1QTY - chains V and W of the 4 polymer chains in the assembly; structure by X-ray diffraction, 2.70 A resolution.

== Chain V (and W) ==
Molecule: Vascular endothelial growth factor
From: Homo sapiens
Notes: fragment: receptor binding domain; chain W of this document is another copy of the same molecule, construct and numbering; everything in this record applies to it too
Reference sequence: P15692 (VEGFA_HUMAN); residues 8-109 here correspond to UniProt positions 34-135 (UniProt number = residue number + 26)
Chain sequence (102 residues; each row starts with the number of its first residue):
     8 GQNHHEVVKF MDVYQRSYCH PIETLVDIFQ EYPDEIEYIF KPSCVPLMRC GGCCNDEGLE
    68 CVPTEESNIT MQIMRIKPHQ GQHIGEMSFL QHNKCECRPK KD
Unresolved in the structure: 8-12, 108-109
Cystine bridges: Cys26-Cys68, Cys57-Cys102, Cys61-Cys104

== How chain V and chain W interact ==
Residue-residue contacts (65):
  Glu13(V) with Thr77(W)
  Val14(V) with Thr77(W); Met78(W); Gln79(W); Glu93(W)
  Val15(V) with Thr77(W), hydrogen bond (backbone-backbone); Met78(W); Gln79(W), hydrogen bond (backbone-backbone)
  Lys16(V) with Gln79(W)
  Phe17(V) with Lys48(W); Gln79(W), hydrogen bond (backbone-side chain); Met81(W), hydrophobic; Ile91(W), hydrophobic
  Val20(V) with Pro49(W), hydrophobic; Val52(W), hydrophobic; Met78(W), hydrophobic; Ile80(W), hydrophobic
  Tyr21(V) with Pro49(W), hydrophobic
  Arg23(V) with Glu30(W), salt bridge; Leu32(W)
  Ser24(V) with Pro49(W); Cys51(W), hydrogen bond (backbone-side chain)
  His27(V) with Leu32(W)
  Ile29(V) with Glu30(W); Leu32(W), hydrophobic
  Glu30(V) with Arg23(W), salt bridge; Ile29(W)
  Leu32(V) with Arg23(W); Ser24(W); Ile29(W), hydrophobic; Gly58(W); Gly59(W)
  Lys48(V) with Phe17(W); Asn62(W), hydrogen bond (side chain-backbone)
  Pro49(V) with Val20(W); Ser24(W); Cys60(W), hydrophobic; Asn62(W)
  Ser50(V) with Cys60(W); Asn62(W), hydrogen bond (backbone-side chain)
  Cys51(V) with Ser24(W); Gly59(W); Cys60(W), disulfide
  Gly58(V) with Leu32(W)
  Gly59(V) with Leu32(W); Cys51(W)
  Cys60(V) with Pro49(W), hydrophobic; Ser50(W); Cys51(W), disulfide
  Asn62(V) with Lys48(W), hydrogen bond (backbone-side chain); Pro49(W); Ser50(W), hydrogen bond (side chain-backbone)
  Thr77(V) with Val14(W); Val15(W), hydrogen bond (backbone-backbone)
  Met78(V) with Val14(W), hydrophobic; Val15(W), hydrophobic; Val20(W), hydrophobic
  Gln79(V) with Val14(W); Val15(W), hydrogen bond (backbone-backbone); Lys16(W); Phe17(W), hydrogen bond (side chain-backbone)
  Ile80(V) with Val20(W), hydrophobic
  Met81(V) with Phe17(W), hydrophobic
  Ile91(V) with Phe17(W), hydrophobic
  Glu93(V) with Val14(W)
Also at the interface, not in a pair above, chain V (31 interface residues in all): Val52, Pro53, Ile76
Also at the interface, not in a pair above, chain W (31 interface residues in all): Glu13, Tyr21, His27, Pro53, Ile76
Disulfides between the chains: Cys51(V)-Cys60(W), Cys60(V)-Cys51(W)

== In short ==
Chain V and chain W each contribute 31 residues to their interface; the contacts include 2 disulfide bonds, 11
hydrogen bonds and 2 salt bridges. Polar contacts include Arg23(V)-Glu30(W), Phe17(V)-Gln79(W) and
Ser24(V)-Cys51(W).
Chain V and chain W are both Vascular endothelial growth factor (Homo sapiens); the structure, Vascular
endothelial growth factor in complex with domain 2 of the flt-1 receptor, was determined by X-ray diffraction.
